1VWE - chains B and P; structure by X-ray diffraction, 1.50 A resolution.

[Chain B]
Molecule: Streptavidin
Source organism: Streptomyces avidinii
UniProtKB: P22629 (SAV_STRAV); residues 13-135 here correspond to UniProt positions 37-159 (UniProt number = residue number + 24)
Chain sequence (123 residues; row label = number of the first residue in the row):
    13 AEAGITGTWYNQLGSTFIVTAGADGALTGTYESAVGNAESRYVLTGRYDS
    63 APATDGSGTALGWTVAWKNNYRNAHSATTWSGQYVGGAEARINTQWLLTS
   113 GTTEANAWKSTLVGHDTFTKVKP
Unresolved in the structure: 134-135
Curated features (UniProtKB/Swiss-Prot):
  - motif: R59 to D61 (Cell attachment site)
  - binding site (biotin): Y43, Y54, W92, W108, W120

[Chain P]
Molecule: Peptide ligand containing hpq
Chain sequence (8 residues; numbered 0 to 7; the number before each row is that of its first residue; numbering starts at 0):
     0 XCHPQFCX
Disulfide bonds: C1-C6
Modified positions: ACE (acetyl group) at position 0; NH2 (amino group) at position 7

[Interface between chain B and chain P]
Residue-residue contacts (22; chain B residue first):
  S27(B) - Q4(P)
  Y43(B) - Q4(P)
  S45(B) - P3(P)  hydrogen bond (side chain-backbone)
  S45(B) - C6(P)
  S45(B) - NH2_7(P)
  A46(B) - F5(P)
  A46(B) - C6(P)
  A46(B) - NH2_7(P)  hydrogen bond (backbone-backbone)
  V47(B) - NH2_7(P)
  Y54(B) - P3(P)
  W79(B) - H2(P)
  W79(B) - P3(P)  hydrophobic
  W79(B) - Q4(P)
  R84(B) - P3(P)
  A86(B) - P3(P)  hydrophobic
  S88(B) - H2(P)  hydrogen bond
  T90(B) - Q4(P)  hydrogen bond
  W92(B) - Q4(P)
  W108(B) - Q4(P)
  W108(B) - F5(P)  hydrophobic
  L110(B) - H2(P)
  L110(B) - Q4(P)
Other interface residues (no listed pair), chain B (17 interface residues in all): L25, S52, D128
Other interface residues (no listed pair), chain P (7 interface residues in all): C1

[Overview]
17 residues of chain B and 7 residues of chain P are in contact; the contacts include 4 hydrogen bonds. Among
the polar pairs are S45(B)-P3(P), S88(B)-H2(P) and T90(B)-Q4(P). UniProt lists 5 biotin-binding residues on
chain B.
Chain B is Streptavidin (Streptomyces avidinii) and chain P is Peptide ligand containing hpq; the structure,
Streptavidin-cyclo-ac-[chpqfc]-NH2, ph 3.6, was determined by X-ray diffraction, deposited together with 1VWA,
1VWB, 1VWC, 1VWD, 1VWF, 1VWG and 11 further entries.
